Entry 6E9Z (electron microscopy, 3.40 A resolution); this record covers chains B and D of the 9 polymer chains in the assembly.

Chain B (and D):
Molecule: DHF119 filament
From: synthetic construct
Notes: chain D of this document is another copy of the same molecule, construct and numbering; everything in this record applies to it too
Amino-acid sequence (225 residues; row label = number of the first residue in the row):
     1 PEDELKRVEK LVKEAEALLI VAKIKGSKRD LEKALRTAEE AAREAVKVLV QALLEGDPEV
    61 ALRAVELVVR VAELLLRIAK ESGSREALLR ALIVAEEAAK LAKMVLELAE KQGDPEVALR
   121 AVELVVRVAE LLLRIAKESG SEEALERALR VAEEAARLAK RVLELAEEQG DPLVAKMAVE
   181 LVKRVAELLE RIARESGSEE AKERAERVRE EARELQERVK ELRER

Interface between chain B and chain D:
Residue-residue contacts (11):
  V46(B) with I24(D), hydrophobic
  V50(B) with I20(D), hydrophobic; I24(D), hydrophobic
  L54(B) with E16(D)
  K100(B) with K23(D); I24(D), hydrogen bond (side chain-backbone); K25(D)
  L101(B) with I24(D), hydrophobic
  M104(B) with I20(D); I24(D), hydrophobic
  E107(B) with K23(D), salt bridge
Interface residues without a listed pair, chain D (7 interface residues in all): A17, G26

In short:
The chain B/chain D interface involves 7 residues from each chain, with 1 hydrogen bond and 1 salt bridge.
Among the polar pairs are E107(B)-K23(D) and K100(B)-I24(D).
Both chains are DHF119 filament (synthetic construct). Entry 6E9Z (DHF119 filament) was determined by electron
microscopy (same publication as 6E9R, 6E9T, 6E9V, 6E9X and 6E9Y).
